Entry 4E0G (X-ray diffraction, 2.20 A resolution); this record covers chains A and D of the 3 polymer chains in the assembly.

[Chain A]
Molecule: Protelomerase
Organism: Agrobacterium tumefaciens
Reference sequence: Q7CWV1 (Q7CWV1_AGRT5); residue numbers follow UniProt; this construct covers 103-421
Sequence (462 residues; row label = number of the first residue in the row; numbers below 1 keep their minus sign (Met-19 is residue -19)):
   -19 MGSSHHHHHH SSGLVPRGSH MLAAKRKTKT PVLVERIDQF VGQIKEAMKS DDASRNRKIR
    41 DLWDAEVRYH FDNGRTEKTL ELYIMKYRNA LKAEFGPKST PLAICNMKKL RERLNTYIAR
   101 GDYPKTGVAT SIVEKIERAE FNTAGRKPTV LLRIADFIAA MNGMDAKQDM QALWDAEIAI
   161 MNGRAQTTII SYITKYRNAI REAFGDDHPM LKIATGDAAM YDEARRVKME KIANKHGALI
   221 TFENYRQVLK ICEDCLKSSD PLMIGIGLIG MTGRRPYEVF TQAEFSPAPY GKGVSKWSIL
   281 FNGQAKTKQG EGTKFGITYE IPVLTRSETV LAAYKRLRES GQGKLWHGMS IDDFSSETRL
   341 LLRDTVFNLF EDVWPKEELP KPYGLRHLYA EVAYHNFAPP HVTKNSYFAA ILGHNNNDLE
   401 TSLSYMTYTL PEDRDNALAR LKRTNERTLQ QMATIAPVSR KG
Unresolved in the structure: -19 to 102, 422-442
Differences from the reference sequence: expression tag (-19 to 102, 422-442)
Ion coordination: vanadate ion: Tyr405 (shared with 1 residue of chain C; DT14(D) of chain D)
From the paper describing this entry:
  - catalytic residues: Arg255, Tyr405
  - binding site for vanadate ion: Tyr405
  - catalytic residues: Lys286, Arg366, His394 (by similarity / conservation)
  - binding site for the 19-nt DNA strand (chain D): Arg205, Lys208, Lys288, Glu400
  - mutagenesis - Y201A, R205A: abolished catalytic activity on hairpin products
  - mutagenesis - Y201A, R205A: unchanged catalytic activity on DNA cutting

[Chain D]
Molecule: 19-nt DNA strand
Sequence (19 nucleotides; numbered 14 to 32; the number before each row is that of its first residue):
    14 TCATGATATT GTTATTATG
Ion coordination: vanadate ion: DT14 (shared with Tyr405(A) of chain A; 1 residue of chain C)

[Interface between chain A and chain D]
Contacting residue pairs (58; chain A residue first):
  Thr123(A) - DA30(D)  phosphate contact
  Thr123(A) - DT31(D)  sugar contact
  Ala124(A) - DT29(D)  base contact
  Ala124(A) - DA30(D)  sugar contact
  Gly125(A) - DT28(D)  base contact
  Gly125(A) - DT29(D)  hydrogen bond to the base
  Arg126(A) - DA27(D)  hydrogen bond to the base
  Arg126(A) - DT28(D)  hydrogen bond to the sugar
  Lys127(A) - DT29(D)  phosphate contact
  Lys127(A) - DA30(D)  salt bridge to the phosphate
  Ile170(A) - DT20(D)  base contact
  Thr174(A) - DT20(D)  hydrogen bond to the phosphate
  Arg177(A) - DA19(D)  phosphate contact
  Arg177(A) - DT20(D)  salt bridge to the phosphate
  Asn178(A) - DA21(D)  hydrogen bond to the phosphate
  Thr195(A) - DA19(D)  hydrogen bond to the phosphate
  Tyr201(A) - DG18(D)  sugar contact
  Tyr201(A) - DA19(D)  phosphate contact
  Asp202(A) - DG18(D)  phosphate contact
  Arg205(A) - DT17(D)  hydrogen bond to the base
  Arg205(A) - DG18(D)  salt bridge to the phosphate
  Lys208(A) - DT14(D)  hydrogen bond to the base
  Arg255(A) - DT14(D)  hydrogen bond to the phosphate
  Arg255(A) - DT23(D)  phosphate contact
  Pro256(A) - DT23(D)  phosphate contact
  Tyr257(A) - DT22(D)  phosphate contact
  Tyr257(A) - DT23(D)  hydrogen bond to the phosphate
  Ala285(A) - DT22(D)  phosphate contact
  Lys286(A) - DT14(D)  hydrogen bond to the phosphate
  Lys286(A) - DC15(D)  sugar contact
  Lys286(A) - DA21(D)  phosphate contact
  Lys286(A) - DT22(D)  hydrogen bond to the phosphate
  Thr287(A) - DC15(D)  sugar contact
  Lys288(A) - DT14(D)  hydrogen bond to the base
  Lys288(A) - DC15(D)  hydrogen bond to the base
  Lys288(A) - DT20(D)  hydrogen bond to the base
  Lys288(A) - DA21(D)  sugar contact
  Gly290(A) - DA16(D)  phosphate contact
  Thr293(A) - DC15(D)  sugar contact
  Ile331(A) - DT22(D)  sugar contact
  Ile331(A) - DT23(D)  phosphate contact
  Phe334(A) - DT23(D)  phosphate contact
  Ser335(A) - DT23(D)  base contact
  Arg339(A) - DT23(D)  salt bridge to the phosphate
  Leu340(A) - DT26(D)  base contact
  Arg343(A) - DT25(D)  salt bridge to the phosphate
  Arg343(A) - DT26(D)  base contact
  Lys361(A) - DG24(D)  phosphate contact
  Lys361(A) - DT25(D)  phosphate contact
  Pro362(A) - DG24(D)  phosphate contact
  Tyr363(A) - DT23(D)  sugar contact
  Tyr363(A) - DG24(D)  hydrogen bond to the phosphate
  His394(A) - DC15(D)  phosphate contact
  Asn395(A) - DC15(D)  hydrogen bond to the phosphate
  Asn395(A) - DA16(D)  phosphate contact
  Glu400(A) - DA16(D)  hydrogen bond to the base
  Thr401(A) - DT14(D)  sugar contact
  Tyr405(A) - DT14(D)  phosphate contact
Other interface residues (no listed pair), chain A (44 interface residues in all): Asn122, Ser171, Gly196, Phe347, Leu359, Gly393, Asp398

[Overview]
Chain A and chain D form an interface of 44 and 18 residues respectively, with 18 hydrogen bonds and 5 salt
bridges. Polar contacts include Gly125(A)-DT29(D), Arg126(A)-DA27(D) and Arg205(A)-DT17(D). From the paper:
catalytic residues Arg255(A), Tyr405(A) and Lys286(A) among others; Y201A and R205A of chain A abolish
catalytic activity on hairpin products.
Here chain A is Protelomerase (Agrobacterium tumefaciens) and chain D is a 19-nt DNA strand. Entry 4E0G
(Protelomerase tela/DNA hairpin product/vanadate complex) was determined by X-ray diffraction (same
publication as 4DWP, 4E0J, 4E0P, 4E0Y, 4E0Z and 4E10).
